4UCO - chain A; structure by X-ray diffraction, 2.50 A resolution.

# Chain A
Name: DNA ligase
Source organism: Haemophilus influenzae
Notes: EC 6.5.1.2; fragment: adenylation domain
UniProt: P43813 (DNLJ_HAEIN); residue numbers follow UniProt; this construct covers 1-324
Chain sequence (324 residues; numbered 1 to 324; the number before each row is that of its first residue):
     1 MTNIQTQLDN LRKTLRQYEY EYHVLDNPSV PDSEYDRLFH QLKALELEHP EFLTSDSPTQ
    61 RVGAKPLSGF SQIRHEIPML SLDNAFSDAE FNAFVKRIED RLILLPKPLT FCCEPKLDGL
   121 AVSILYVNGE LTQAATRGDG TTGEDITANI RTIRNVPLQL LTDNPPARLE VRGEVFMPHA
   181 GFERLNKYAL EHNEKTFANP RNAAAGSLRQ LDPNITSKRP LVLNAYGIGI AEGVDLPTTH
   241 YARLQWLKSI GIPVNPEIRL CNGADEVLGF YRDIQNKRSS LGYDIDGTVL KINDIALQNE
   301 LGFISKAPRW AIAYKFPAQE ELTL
Not modelled in the structure: 318-324
Residues lining bound ligands:
  - D41 (7-amino-2-tert-butyl-4-(1H-pyrrol-2-yl)pyrido[2,3-d]pyrimidine-6-carboxamide): Leu80, Ser81, Leu82, Glu114, Pro115, Lys116, Leu117, Ala121, Arg137, Glu174, Tyr226, Val289, Lys291, Pro308, Trp310, Ala311
  - IWH (1-(2,4-dimethylbenzyl)-6-oxo-1,6-dihydropyridine-3-carboxamide): Tyr18, Glu19, Tyr22, His23, Pro28, Val30, Pro31, Asp32, Tyr35, Asp36
UniProt features mapped onto this chain:
  - active site: Lys116 (N6-AMP-lysine intermediate)
  - binding site (NAD(+)): Asp32 to Asp36, Ser81, Leu82, Glu114, Arg137, Glu174, Lys291, Lys315

# In short
Chain A binds compound D41 and compound IWH. Curated annotation (UniProt) lists active-site residue Lys116 and
12 NAD+-binding residues.
Chain A is DNA ligase (Haemophilus influenzae); the structure, Fragment bound to H.influenza NAD dependent DNA
ligase, was determined by X-ray diffraction, deposited together with 4UCR, 4UCS, 4UCT and 4UCV.
